PDB entry 8GI0 | electron microscopy, 3.50 A resolution | chains B and D of the 6 polymer chains in the assembly

Chain B (and D):
Molecule: malate dehydrogenase
From: Trypanosoma cruzi strain CL Brener
Notes: chain D of this document is another copy of the same molecule, construct and numbering; everything in this record applies to it too
Reference sequence: Q4DRD8 (Q4DRD8_TRYCC); numbering as in UniProt (aligned over 1-323)
Amino-acid sequence (323 residues; row label = number of the first residue in the row):
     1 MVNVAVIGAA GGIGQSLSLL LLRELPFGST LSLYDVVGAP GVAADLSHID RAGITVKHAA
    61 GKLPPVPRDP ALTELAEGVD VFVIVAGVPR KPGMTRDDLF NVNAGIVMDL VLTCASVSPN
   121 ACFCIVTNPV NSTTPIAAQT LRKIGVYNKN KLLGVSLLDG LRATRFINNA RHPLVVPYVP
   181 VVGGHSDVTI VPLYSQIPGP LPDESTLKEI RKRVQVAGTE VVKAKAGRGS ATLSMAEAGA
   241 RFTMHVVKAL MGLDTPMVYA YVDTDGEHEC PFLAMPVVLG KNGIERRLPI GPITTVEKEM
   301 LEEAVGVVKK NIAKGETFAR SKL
Not modelled in the structure: 90-96

How chain B and chain D interact:
Contacting residue pairs (5):
  Pro173(B) - Val278(D)
  Tyr178(B) - Pro198(D)
  Pro200(B) - Arg286(D)
  Thr255(B) - Pro173(D)
  Arg286(B) - Pro200(D)
Interface residues without a listed pair, chain B (10 interface residues in all): Leu174, Val175, Pro198, Val278, Leu288
Interface residues without a listed pair, chain D (11 interface residues in all): Arg171, Leu174, Tyr178, Thr255, Leu288, Pro289

Summary:
The interface between chain B and chain D involves 10 residues on one side and 11 on the other.
Both chains are malate dehydrogenase (Trypanosoma cruzi strain CL Brener). Entry 8GI0 (Structure of
Trypanosoma docking complex) was determined by electron microscopy, deposited together with 8GGD, 8GGH, 8GH2
and 8GH3.
